3ZNU - chains A and D of the 10 polymer chains in the assembly; structure by X-ray diffraction, 1.65 A resolution.

Chain A (and D):
Molecule: 5-chloromuconolactone dehalogenase
From: Rhodococcus opacus
Notes: chain D of this document is another copy of the same molecule, construct and numbering; everything in this record applies to it too
UniProtKB: Q8G9L0 (Q8G9L0_RHOOP); residues 1-94 here = UniProt positions 1-94
Amino-acid sequence (94 residues; numbered 1 to 94; the number before each row is that of its first residue):
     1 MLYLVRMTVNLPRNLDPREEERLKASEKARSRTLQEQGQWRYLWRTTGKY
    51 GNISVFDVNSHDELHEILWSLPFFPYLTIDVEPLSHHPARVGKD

Interface between chain A and chain D:
Contacting residue pairs - 62 pairs, chain A then chain D:
  Leu2(A) - Trp44(D)
  Leu4(A) - Ile53(D)  hydrophobic
  Arg6(A) - Glu82(D)  salt bridge
  Lys28(A) - Pro88(D)
  Ser31(A) - Ala89(D)
  Arg32(A) - Val91(D)
  Gln35(A) - Ala89(D)  hydrogen bond (side chain-backbone)
  Gln35(A) - Arg90(D)  hydrogen bond
  Gln35(A) - Val91(D)  hydrogen bond (side chain-backbone)
  Arg41(A) - Arg90(D)  hydrogen bond (backbone-side chain)
  Tyr42(A) - Tyr42(D)
  Tyr42(A) - Trp44(D)  hydrophobic
  Tyr42(A) - Arg90(D)
  Leu43(A) - His87(D)
  Leu43(A) - Ala89(D)
  Leu43(A) - Arg90(D)
  Trp44(A) - Leu2(D)
  Trp44(A) - Tyr42(D)  hydrophobic
  Trp44(A) - Val55(D)  hydrophobic
  Trp44(A) - Leu84(D)  hydrophobic
  Trp44(A) - Ser85(D)
  Trp44(A) - His87(D)
  Trp44(A) - Asp94(D)  hydrogen bond (side chain-backbone)
  Arg45(A) - Leu84(D)
  Arg45(A) - Ser85(D)  hydrogen bond (backbone-backbone)
  Arg45(A) - His86(D)
  Arg45(A) - His87(D)  hydrogen bond
  Arg45(A) - Pro88(D)
  Thr47(A) - Pro83(D)  hydrogen bond (side chain-backbone)
  Thr47(A) - Leu84(D)
  Thr47(A) - Ser85(D)  hydrogen bond
  Asn52(A) - His87(D)
  Val55(A) - Trp44(D)  hydrophobic
  Glu82(A) - Arg6(D)  salt bridge
  Glu82(A) - Thr46(D)  hydrogen bond
  Pro83(A) - Thr46(D)
  Pro83(A) - Thr47(D)  hydrogen bond (backbone-side chain)
  Leu84(A) - Trp44(D)  hydrophobic
  Leu84(A) - Arg45(D)
  Leu84(A) - Thr47(D)
  Leu84(A) - Ile53(D)  hydrophobic
  Ser85(A) - Trp44(D)
  Ser85(A) - Arg45(D)  hydrogen bond (backbone-backbone)
  Ser85(A) - Thr47(D)  hydrogen bond
  His87(A) - Leu43(D)
  His87(A) - Trp44(D)
  His87(A) - Arg45(D)  hydrogen bond
  His87(A) - Gly51(D)
  His87(A) - Asn52(D)
  Pro88(A) - Arg45(D)
  Ala89(A) - Ser31(D)
  Ala89(A) - Gln35(D)  hydrogen bond (backbone-side chain)
  Ala89(A) - Leu43(D)
  Arg90(A) - Gln35(D)  hydrogen bond
  Arg90(A) - Arg41(D)  hydrogen bond (side chain-backbone)
  Arg90(A) - Tyr42(D)
  Arg90(A) - Leu43(D)
  Val91(A) - Arg32(D)
  Val91(A) - Gln35(D)  hydrogen bond (backbone-side chain)
  Lys93(A) - Tyr42(D)
  Lys93(A) - Lys93(D)
  Asp94(A) - Trp44(D)  hydrogen bond (backbone-side chain)
Also at the interface, not in a pair above, chain A (32 interface residues in all): Glu36, Trp40, Thr46, Gly51, Ile53, His86
Also at the interface, not in a pair above, chain D (32 interface residues in all): Leu4, Lys28, Glu36, Trp40

Summary:
The chain A/chain D interface involves 32 residues from each chain; the contacts include 19 hydrogen bonds and
2 salt bridges. Among the polar pairs are Arg6(A)-Glu82(D), Gln35(A)-Ala89(D) and Gln35(A)-Arg90(D).
Both chains are 5-chloromuconolactone dehalogenase (Rhodococcus opacus). Entry 3ZNU (Crystal structure of ClcF
in crystal form 2) was determined by X-ray diffraction, deposited together with 3ZNJ.
